Entry 6F4L (X-ray diffraction, 2.30 A resolution); this record covers chain A.

Chain A:
Name: Quinolinate synthase A
From: Thermotoga maritima (strain ATCC 43589 / MSB8 / DSM 3109 / JCM 10099)
Notes: EC 2.5.1.72
Reference sequence: Q9X1X7 (NADA_THEMA); residues 1-298 here = UniProt positions 1-298
Chain sequence (305 residues; each row starts with the number of its first residue; numbers below 1 keep their minus sign (Met-6 is residue -6)):
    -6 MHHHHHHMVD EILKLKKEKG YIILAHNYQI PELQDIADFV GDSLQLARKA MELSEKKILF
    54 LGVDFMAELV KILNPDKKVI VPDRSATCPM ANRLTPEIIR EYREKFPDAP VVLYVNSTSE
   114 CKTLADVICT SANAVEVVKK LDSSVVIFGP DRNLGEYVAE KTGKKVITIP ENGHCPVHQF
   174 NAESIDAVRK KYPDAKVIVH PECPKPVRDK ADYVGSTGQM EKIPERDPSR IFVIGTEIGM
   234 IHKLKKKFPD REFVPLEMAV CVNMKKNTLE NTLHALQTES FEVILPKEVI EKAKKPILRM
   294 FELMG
Disordered / not traced: -6 to -4
Sequence notes: initiating methionine (-6); expression tag (-5 to 0); engineered mutation Arg219 (Lys in Q9X1X7)
Ion coordination: 4Fe-4S cluster Fe: Cys81, Cys168, Cys254
Ligand contacts:
  - N-cyclohexyltaurine (NHE; 2-[N-cyclohexylamino]ethane sulfonic acid): Pro103, Leu134, Asp135, Ser136, Arg292
  - quinolinic acid (NTM): His19, Tyr21, Asp35, Ser36, Met59, Tyr107, Val108, Ser124, His171, His193, Glu195, Ser209, Thr210
  - 4Fe-4S cluster (SF4): Tyr21, Val56, Phe58, Cys81, Pro82, Met83, Cys168, Pro169, Val170, Glu195, Cys254
Curated features (UniProtKB/Swiss-Prot):
  - binding site (iminosuccinate): His19, Ser36, Tyr107 to Asn109, Ser124, His193 to Glu195, Thr210
  - binding site ([4Fe-4S] cluster): Cys81, Cys168, Cys254
  - mutagenesis: Tyr21 (Y21F: Retains weak activity; when associated with R-219), Tyr107 (Y107F: Loss of activity; when associated with R-219)

Summary:
Ligands of chain A: 4Fe-4S cluster, quinolinic acid and N-cyclohexyltaurine. Cys81, Cys168 and Cys254
coordinate a 4Fe-4S cluster Fe ion. Curated annotation (UniProt) lists 10 iminosuccinate-binding residues, 3
[4Fe-4S] cluster-binding residues and 2 mutagenesis sites.
Chain A is Quinolinate synthase A (Thermotoga maritima (strain ATCC 43589 / MSB8 / DSM 3109 / JCM 10099)); the
structure, Structure of quinolinate synthase with inhibitor-derived quinolinate, was determined by X-ray
diffraction (same publication as 6F48, 6F4D and 6G74).
